1FLT - chains W and X of the 4 polymer chains in the assembly; structure by X-ray diffraction, 1.70 A resolution.

== Chain W ==
Molecule: Vascular endothelial growth factor
From: Homo sapiens
Notes: fragment: receptor binding domain, residues 8 - 109
Reference sequence: P15692 (VEGFA_HUMAN); residues 12-109 here correspond to UniProt positions 38-135 (UniProt number = residue number + 26)
Chain sequence (98 residues; each row starts with the number of its first residue):
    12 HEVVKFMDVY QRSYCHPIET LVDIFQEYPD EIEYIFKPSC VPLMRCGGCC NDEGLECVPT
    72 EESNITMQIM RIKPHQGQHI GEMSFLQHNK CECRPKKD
Disulfide bonds: Cys-26/Cys-68, Cys-57/Cys-102, Cys-61/Cys-104

== Chain X ==
Molecule: Fms-like tyrosine kinase 1
From: Homo sapiens
Notes: EC 2.7.10.1; fragment: second extracellular igg like domain, residues 129 - 229
Reference sequence: P17948 (VGFR1_HUMAN); residues 132-226 here = UniProt positions 132-226
Chain sequence (95 residues; numbered 132 to 226; the number before each row is that of its first residue):
   132 GRPFVEMYSE IPEIIHMTEG RELVIPCRVT SPNITVTLKK FPLDTLIPDG KRIIWDSRKG
   192 FIISNATYKE IGLLTCEATV NGHLYKTNYL THRQT
Swiss-Prot annotation at these positions:
  - glycosylation (N-linked (GlcNAc...) asparagine): Asn-164, Asn-196
Disulfide bonds: Cys-158/Cys-207
Reported in the primary citation:
  - contacts within the chain: Glu-201/Thr-222 (hydrogen bond)
  - post-translational modification sites: Asn-164, Asn-196 (proposed by the authors, not directly observed)

== How chain W and chain X interact ==
Residue-residue contacts (21):
  Phe-17(W) with Ile-142(X), hydrophobic; Pro-143(X); Leu-221(X), hydrophobic
  Met-18(W) with Glu-141(X); Pro-143(X), hydrophobic; Asn-219(X)
  Tyr-21(W) with Gly-203(X); Leu-204(X), hydrogen bond (side chain-backbone); Leu-221(X), hydrophobic
  Gln-22(W) with Phe-172(X)
  Tyr-25(W) with Lys-171(X), hydrogen bond; Phe-172(X); Pro-173(X)
  Asp-63(W) with Arg-224(X), salt bridge
  Gly-65(W) with Arg-224(X)
  Leu-66(W) with Arg-224(X)
  Glu-103(W) with Lys-200(X)
  Cys-104(W) with Tyr-199(X)
  Arg-105(W) with Tyr-199(X), hydrogen bond; Lys-200(X)
  Pro-106(W) with Tyr-199(X), hydrophobic
Interface residues without a listed pair, chain X (14 interface residues in all): Ile-202
From the paper, about this interface:
  - interface residues, chain W: Tyr-21(W), Gln-79(W), Glu-103(W)
  - interface residues, chain X: Gly-203(X)

== Summary ==
The interface between chain W and chain X involves 12 residues on one side and 14 on the other, with 3
hydrogen bonds and 1 salt bridge. Polar pairs include Asp-63(W)/Arg-224(X), Tyr-21(W)/Leu-204(X) and
Tyr-25(W)/Lys-171(X). From the paper: interface residues Tyr-21(W), Gln-79(W) and Gly-203(X) among others;
modification sites Asn-164(X) and Asn-196(X).
Here chain W is Vascular endothelial growth factor and chain X is Fms-like tyrosine kinase 1, both from Homo
sapiens. Entry 1FLT (Vegf in complex with domain 2 of the flt-1 receptor) was determined by X-ray diffraction.
